4A6W - chain A; structure by X-ray diffraction, 1.46 A resolution.

[Chain A]
Protein: Methionine aminopeptidase
Organism: Escherichia coli
Notes: EC 3.4.11.18
UniProtKB: C6EAB7 (C6EAB7_ECOBD); residue numbers follow UniProt; this construct covers 1-264
Sequence (264 residues; numbered 1 to 264; the number before each row is that of its first residue):
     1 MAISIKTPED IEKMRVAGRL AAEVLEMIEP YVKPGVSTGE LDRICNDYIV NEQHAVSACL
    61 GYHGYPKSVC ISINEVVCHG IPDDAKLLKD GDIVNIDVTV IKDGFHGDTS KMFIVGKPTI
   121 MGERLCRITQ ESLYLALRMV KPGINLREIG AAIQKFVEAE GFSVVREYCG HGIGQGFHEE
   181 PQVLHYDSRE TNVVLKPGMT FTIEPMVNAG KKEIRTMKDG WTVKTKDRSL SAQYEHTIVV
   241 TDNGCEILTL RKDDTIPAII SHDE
Disordered / not traced: 1, 264
Differences from the reference sequence: conflict Q175 (Arg in C6EAB7)
Bound ions: Mn2+ site 1: D97, D108, E235 (together with 5C1); Mn2+ site 2: D108, H171, E204, E235 (together with 5C1)
Residues lining bound ligands: 5C1 (5-(2-chlorophenyl)-N-hydroxy-1,3-oxazole-2-carboxamide): C59, Y62, Y65, C70, H79, D97, D108, H171, F177, H178, E204, W221, E235

[Summary]
Ligands of chain A: compound 5C1. D97, D108 and E235 coordinate Mn2+ site 1. D108, H171, E204 and E235
coordinate Mn2+ site 2.
Chain A is Methionine aminopeptidase (Escherichia coli); the structure, X-ray structures of oxazole
hydroxamate EcMetAp-Mn complexes, was determined by X-ray diffraction (same publication as 4A6V).
